Entry 7ZTL (X-ray diffraction, 1.90 A resolution); this record covers chains A and B.

== Chain A ==
Name: Aurora kinase A
Organism: Homo sapiens
Notes: EC 2.7.11.1
UniProt: O14965 (AURKA_HUMAN); numbering as in UniProt (aligned over 122-403)
Chain sequence (309 residues; each row starts with the number of its first residue):
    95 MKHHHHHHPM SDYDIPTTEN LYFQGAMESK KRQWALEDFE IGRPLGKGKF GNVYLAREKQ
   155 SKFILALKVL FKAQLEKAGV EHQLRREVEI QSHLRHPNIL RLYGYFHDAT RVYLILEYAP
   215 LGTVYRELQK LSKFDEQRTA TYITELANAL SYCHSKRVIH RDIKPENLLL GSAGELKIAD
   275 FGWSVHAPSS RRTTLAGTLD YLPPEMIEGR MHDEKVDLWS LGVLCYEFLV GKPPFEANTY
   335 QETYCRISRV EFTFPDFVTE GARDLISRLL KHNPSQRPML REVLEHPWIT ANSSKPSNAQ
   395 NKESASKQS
Not modelled in the structure: 95-125, 390-403
Glycans and other covalent adducts: compound JWG linked to C339
Modified positions: T288 (phosphothreonine; TPO)
Sequence notes: initiating methionine (95); expression tag (96-121); engineered mutation A290 (Cys in O14965), C339 (Lys in O14965), A393 (Cys in O14965)
Bound ions: Mg2+ site 1: N261, D274 (together with ADP); Mg2+ site 2: D274 (together with ADP, bicine)
Ligand contacts:
  - ADP (adenosine-5'-diphosphate): L139, G140, K141, G142, K143, F144, V147, A160, K162, L194, L210, E211, Y212, A213, T217, E260, N261, L263, D274
  - bicine (BCN): K143, F144, K162, L164, Q177, E181, D256, D274, G276, W277
  - JWG (4-(3-hydroxy-3-oxopropylamino)-4-oxidanylidene-butanoic acid): Q335, E336, Y338, R343
What the authors report for this chain:
  - Mg2+ coordination: N261, D274
  - binding site for JWG: C339, R343

== Chain B ==
Name: N-myc proto-oncogene protein
UniProt: P04198 (MYCN_HUMAN); numbering as in UniProt (aligned over 28-89)
Chain sequence (62 residues; numbered 28 to 89; the number before each row is that of its first residue):
    28 FYPDEDDFYF GGPDSTPPGE DIWKKFELLP TPPLSPSRGF AEHSSEPPSW VTEMLLEKEL
    88 WG
Not modelled in the structure: 28-71
Glycans and other covalent adducts: compound JWG linked to K85
Sequence notes: engineered mutation K85 (Asn in P04198)
What the authors report for this chain:
  - binding site for JWG: K85

== Interface between chain A and chain B ==
Pairs across the interface (25; chain A residue first):
  K143(A) - E73(B)  salt bridge
  A172(A) - S72(B)
  A172(A) - E73(B)  hydrogen bond (backbone-backbone)
  G173(A) - S72(B)  hydrogen bond (backbone-backbone)
  W277(A) - P75(B)  hydrophobic
  L289(A) - P75(B)
  L289(A) - V78(B)  hydrophobic
  A290(A) - P75(B)
  A290(A) - W77(B)  hydrogen bond (backbone-side chain)
  G291(A) - P75(B)
  G291(A) - W77(B)  hydrogen bond (backbone-side chain)
  L293(A) - W77(B)
  L296(A) - W77(B)
  T333(A) - E84(B)
  T333(A) - W88(B)
  Y334(A) - W77(B)  hydrophobic
  Y334(A) - E80(B)
  Y334(A) - M81(B)  hydrophobic
  Y334(A) - E84(B)  hydrogen bond (backbone-side chain)
  Q335(A) - M81(B)
  Q335(A) - E84(B)  hydrogen bond (backbone-side chain)
  Q335(A) - K85(B)
  Q335(A) - W88(B)  hydrogen bond
  Q335(A) - G89(B)
  Y338(A) - M81(B)  hydrophobic
Interface residues without a listed pair, chain A (16 interface residues in all): V174, T292, I301

== Summary ==
Chain A and chain B form an interface of 16 and 11 residues respectively, with 7 hydrogen bonds and 1 salt
bridge. Polar contacts include K143(A)-E73(B), A290(A)-W77(B) and G291(A)-W77(B). Ligands of chain A: ADP and
bicine. From the paper: a binding site for JWG at C339(A), R343(A) and K85(B); Mg2+ coordination by N261(A)
and D274(A).
Here chain A is Aurora kinase A (Homo sapiens) and chain B is N-myc proto-oncogene protein. Entry 7ZTL
(Crystal structure of a covalently linked Aurora-A N-Myc complex) was determined by X-ray diffraction.
